Entry 5VMT (X-ray diffraction, 2.50 A resolution); this record covers chains A and B of the 4 polymer chains in the assembly.

Chain A (and B):
Protein: Glyceraldehyde-3-phosphate dehydrogenase
From: Neisseria gonorrhoeae
Notes: EC 1.2.1.-; chain B of this document is another copy of the same molecule, construct and numbering; everything in this record applies to it too
UniProtKB: B4RPP8 (B4RPP8_NEIG2); residues 1-334 here correspond to UniProt positions 24-357 (UniProt number = residue number + 23)
Chain sequence (342 residues; numbered -7 to 334; the number before each row is that of its first residue; numbers below 1 keep their minus sign (Met-7 is residue -7)):
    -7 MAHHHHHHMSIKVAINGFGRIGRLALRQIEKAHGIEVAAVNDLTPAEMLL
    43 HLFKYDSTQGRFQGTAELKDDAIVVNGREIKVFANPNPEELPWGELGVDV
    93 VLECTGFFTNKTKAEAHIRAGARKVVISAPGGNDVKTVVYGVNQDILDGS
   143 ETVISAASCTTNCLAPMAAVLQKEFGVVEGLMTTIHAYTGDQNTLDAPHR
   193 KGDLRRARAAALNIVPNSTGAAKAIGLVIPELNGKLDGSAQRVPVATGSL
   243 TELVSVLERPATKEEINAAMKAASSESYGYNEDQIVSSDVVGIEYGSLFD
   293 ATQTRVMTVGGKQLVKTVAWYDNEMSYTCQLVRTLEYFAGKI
Disordered / not traced: -7 to 0, 334 (chain B: -7 to 0)
Differences from the reference sequence: initiating methionine (-7); expression tag (-6 to 0)
Small-molecule neighbours: NAD (nicotinamide-adenine-dinucleotide): Asn8, Gly9, Phe10, Gly11, Arg12, Ile13, Asn33, Asp34, Leu35, Asn77, Pro78, Cys96, Thr97, Gly98, Phe99, Phe100, Thr101, Ser120, Ala121, Cys151, Thr181, Asn315, Glu316, Tyr319
From the paper describing this entry:
  - catalytic residues: Cys151
  - binding site for NAD: Leu35, Cys151
  - binding site for NAD: Thr181 to Asp183 (from molecular simulation)

How chain A and chain B interact:
Residue-residue contacts (107):
  Val170(A) - Val301(B)
  Glu171(A) - Met299(B)
  Glu171(A) - Val301(B)
  Glu171(A) - Lys304(B)
  Glu171(A) - Gln305(B)  hydrogen bond (side chain-backbone)
  Glu171(A) - Leu306(B)
  Gly172(A) - Met299(B)
  Gly172(A) - Leu306(B)
  Leu173(A) - Leu306(B)
  Leu173(A) - Lys308(B)
  Met174(A) - Lys308(B)  hydrogen bond (backbone-side chain)
  Thr175(A) - Glu244(B)  hydrogen bond
  Thr175(A) - Lys308(B)  hydrogen bond
  Ile177(A) - Ile177(B)  hydrophobic
  Ile177(A) - Ile206(B)  hydrophobic
  Ile177(A) - Gln233(B)
  Leu196(A) - Gln276(B)
  Arg197(A) - Asp275(B)
  Arg197(A) - Gln276(B)  hydrogen bond
  Arg197(A) - Ile277(B)  hydrogen bond (side chain-backbone)
  Arg197(A) - Asp292(B)  salt bridge
  Arg197(A) - Thr294(B)  hydrogen bond
  Arg200(A) - Val278(B)
  Arg200(A) - Ser280(B)
  Arg200(A) - Asp281(B)  salt bridge
  Leu204(A) - Val237(B)
  Leu204(A) - Ser279(B)
  Asn205(A) - Val237(B)
  Asn205(A) - Val278(B)
  Asn205(A) - Ser279(B)
  Asn205(A) - Ser280(B)  hydrogen bond
  Ile206(A) - Ile177(B)
  Ile206(A) - Val235(B)  hydrophobic
  Ile206(A) - Val237(B)  hydrophobic
  Ile206(A) - Gly240(B)
  Ile206(A) - Leu242(B)  hydrophobic
  Ile206(A) - Val278(B)
  Ile206(A) - Ser279(B)  hydrogen bond (backbone-side chain)
  Ile206(A) - Trp312(B)
  Val207(A) - Val278(B)  hydrophobic
  Pro208(A) - Gln295(B)
  Pro208(A) - Trp312(B)  hydrophobic
  Gly226(A) - Met299(B)
  Gly226(A) - Val301(B)
  Lys227(A) - Met299(B)
  Leu228(A) - Met299(B)
  Asp229(A) - Arg297(B)  salt bridge
  Asp229(A) - Met299(B)
  Gln233(A) - Ile177(B)
  Gln233(A) - Leu242(B)
  Gln233(A) - Glu244(B)  hydrogen bond
  Gln233(A) - Gln295(B)  hydrogen bond
  Val235(A) - Ile206(B)  hydrophobic
  Val235(A) - Val235(B)  hydrophobic
  Pro236(A) - Pro236(B)
  Pro236(A) - Val237(B)  hydrophobic
  Val237(A) - Leu204(B)
  Val237(A) - Ile206(B)  hydrophobic
  Val237(A) - Pro236(B)  hydrophobic
  Gly240(A) - Ile206(B)
  Leu242(A) - Gln233(B)
  Glu244(A) - Thr175(B)  hydrogen bond
  Glu244(A) - Gln233(B)  hydrogen bond
  Val246(A) - Val246(B)  hydrophobic
  Val246(A) - Leu306(B)
  Asp275(A) - Arg197(B)
  Gln276(A) - Leu196(B)
  Gln276(A) - Arg197(B)
  Ile277(A) - Arg197(B)  hydrogen bond (backbone-side chain)
  Ile277(A) - Pro208(B)
  Val278(A) - Arg197(B)
  Val278(A) - Arg200(B)
  Val278(A) - Asn205(B)
  Val278(A) - Ile206(B)
  Val278(A) - Val207(B)  hydrophobic
  Ser279(A) - Asn205(B)
  Ser279(A) - Ile206(B)  hydrogen bond (side chain-backbone)
  Ser280(A) - Arg200(B)
  Ser280(A) - Asn205(B)  hydrogen bond
  Asp281(A) - Arg200(B)  salt bridge
  Asp292(A) - Arg197(B)  salt bridge
  Thr294(A) - Arg197(B)  hydrogen bond
  Gln295(A) - Pro208(B)
  Gln295(A) - Gln233(B)  hydrogen bond
  Arg297(A) - Asp229(B)  salt bridge
  Met299(A) - Glu171(B)
  Met299(A) - Gly172(B)
  Met299(A) - Gly226(B)
  Met299(A) - Lys227(B)
  Met299(A) - Leu228(B)
  Met299(A) - Asp229(B)
  Val301(A) - Val170(B)
  Val301(A) - Glu171(B)
  Val301(A) - Gly226(B)
  Lys304(A) - Val170(B)
  Lys304(A) - Glu171(B)
  Gln305(A) - Glu171(B)  hydrogen bond (backbone-side chain)
  Leu306(A) - Glu171(B)
  Leu306(A) - Gly172(B)
  Leu306(A) - Leu173(B)
  Leu306(A) - Val246(B)
  Leu306(A) - Leu306(B)  hydrophobic
  Lys308(A) - Leu173(B)
  Lys308(A) - Met174(B)  hydrogen bond (side chain-backbone)
  Lys308(A) - Thr175(B)  hydrogen bond
  Trp312(A) - Ile206(B)
  Trp312(A) - Pro208(B)  hydrophobic
Also at the interface, not in a pair above, chain A (51 interface residues in all): Ala203, Ser231, Ser241, Val248, Thr300, Val307
Also at the interface, not in a pair above, chain B (50 interface residues in all): Ser231, Ser241, Val248, Thr300, Val307

In short:
The interface between chain A and chain B involves 51 residues on one side and 50 on the other; the contacts
include 21 hydrogen bonds and 6 salt bridges. Among the polar pairs are Arg197(A)-Asp292(B),
Arg200(A)-Asp281(B) and Asp229(A)-Arg297(B). From the paper: the catalytic residue Cys151(A); a binding site
for NAD at Leu35(A), Cys151(A) and Thr181(A).
Chain A and chain B are both Glyceraldehyde-3-phosphate dehydrogenase (Neisseria gonorrhoeae); the structure,
Crystal structure of a glyceraldehyde-3-phosphate dehydrogenase from Neisseria gonorrhoeae bound to NAD, was
determined by X-ray diffraction, deposited together with 6OK4.
